Entry 2Y57 (X-ray diffraction, 3.30 A resolution); this record covers chains A and B of the 5 polymer chains in the assembly.

[Chain A (and B)]
Protein: Soluble acetylcholine receptor
From: Aplysia californica
Notes: chain B of this document is another copy of the same molecule, construct and numbering; everything in this record applies to it too
UniProtKB: Q8WSF8 (Q8WSF8_APLCA); residues 1-217 here correspond to UniProt positions 20-236 (UniProt number = residue number + 19)
Chain sequence (217 residues; row label = number of the first residue in the row):
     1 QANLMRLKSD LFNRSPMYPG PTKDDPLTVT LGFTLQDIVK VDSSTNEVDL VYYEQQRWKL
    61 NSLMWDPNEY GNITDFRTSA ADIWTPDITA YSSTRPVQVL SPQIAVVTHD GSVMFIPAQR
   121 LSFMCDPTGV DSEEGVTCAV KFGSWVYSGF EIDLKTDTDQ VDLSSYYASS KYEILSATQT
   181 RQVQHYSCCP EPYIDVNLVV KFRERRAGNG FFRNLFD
Unresolved in the structure: 206-217
Disulfide bonds: Cys-125/Cys-138, Cys-188/Cys-189
Construct notes: conflict Val-41 (Ala60 in Q8WSF8), Val-136 (Ala155 in Q8WSF8)
Residues lining bound ligands:
  - V37 ([(1R,5S)-8-phenethyl-8-azabicyclo[3.2.1]octan-3-yl] benzoate), molecule 1: Tyr-53, Gln-55, Met-114, Ile-116
  - V37, molecule 2: Thr-89, Tyr-91, Lys-141, Phe-142, Gly-143, Ser-144, Trp-145, Tyr-186, Cys-188, Cys-189, Tyr-193, Asp-195
From the paper describing this entry:
  - conformationally variable residues (side-chain flip): Tyr-91
  - mutagenesis - S165Y: decreased binding to lobeline
  - mutagenesis - S165Y: unchanged binding to acetylcholine
  - mutagenesis - S165Y: unchanged binding to nicotine

[Chain A / chain B interface]
Contacting residue pairs (51; chain A residue first):
  Pro-16(A) / Met-5(B)
  Met-17(A) / Met-5(B)
  Pro-19(A) / Gln-1(B)
  Pro-19(A) / Leu-4(B)  hydrophobic
  Pro-19(A) / Met-5(B)  hydrophobic
  Thr-22(A) / Leu-4(B)
  Asp-24(A) / Ile-73(B)
  Ser-43(A) / Lys-171(B)  hydrogen bond (backbone-side chain)
  Ser-44(A) / Lys-171(B)
  Thr-45(A) / Val-39(B)
  Asn-46(A) / Ser-169(B)  hydrogen bond (side chain-backbone)
  Asn-46(A) / Lys-171(B)
  Asn-46(A) / Arg-205(B)
  Glu-47(A) / Val-39(B)
  Glu-47(A) / Arg-120(B)  salt bridge
  Asp-87(A) / Pro-102(B)
  Asp-87(A) / Ile-104(B)
  Thr-89(A) / Leu-100(B)
  Thr-89(A) / Pro-102(B)
  Tyr-91(A) / Gln-36(B)
  Tyr-91(A) / Tyr-53(B)  hydrogen bond
  Tyr-91(A) / Ser-165(B)  hydrogen bond
  Ser-93(A) / Val-51(B)
  Ser-93(A) / Leu-100(B)
  Thr-94(A) / Val-51(B)
  Thr-94(A) / Arg-120(B)  hydrogen bond (backbone-side chain)
  Arg-95(A) / Asp-49(B)  salt bridge
  Arg-95(A) / Gln-98(B)  hydrogen bond
  Arg-95(A) / Leu-100(B)
  Arg-95(A) / Arg-120(B)
  Pro-96(A) / Gln-98(B)
  Pro-96(A) / Val-99(B)
  Pro-96(A) / Leu-100(B)
  Met-124(A) / Asp-37(B)
  Met-124(A) / Val-51(B)  hydrophobic
  Met-124(A) / Tyr-167(B)  hydrophobic
  Cys-125(A) / Tyr-167(B)  hydrogen bond (backbone-side chain)
  Asp-126(A) / Tyr-167(B)  hydrogen bond (backbone-side chain)
  Asp-126(A) / Ser-169(B)
  Asp-126(A) / Arg-205(B)  salt bridge
  Trp-145(A) / Tyr-53(B)  hydrophobic
  Trp-145(A) / Ser-101(B)  hydrogen bond
  Trp-145(A) / Pro-102(B)
  Trp-145(A) / Ile-116(B)  hydrogen bond (side chain-backbone)
  Trp-145(A) / Ala-118(B)  hydrophobic
  Val-146(A) / Arg-77(B)  hydrogen bond (backbone-side chain)
  Val-146(A) / Ile-104(B)  hydrophobic
  Tyr-147(A) / Arg-77(B)
  Glu-151(A) / Arg-77(B)  salt bridge
  Ser-187(A) / Asp-162(B)  hydrogen bond
  Ser-187(A) / Ser-164(B)  hydrogen bond
Other interface residues (no listed pair), chain A (29 interface residues in all): Tyr-18, Gly-20, Ser-148, Tyr-186
Other interface residues (no listed pair), chain B (32 interface residues in all): Lys-8, Lys-40, Gly-71, Asn-72, Ser-170

[Overview]
Chain A and chain B form an interface of 29 and 32 residues respectively; the contacts include 13 hydrogen
bonds and 4 salt bridges. Polar contacts include Glu-47(A)/Arg-120(B), Arg-95(A)/Asp-49(B) and
Asp-126(A)/Arg-205(B). Bound to chain A: compound V37. The paper reports that S165Y of chain A reduces binding
to lobeline; conformational variability at Tyr-91(A).
Both chains are Soluble acetylcholine receptor (Aplysia californica). Entry 2Y57 (Fragment growing induces
conformational changes in acetylcholine- binding protein: A structural and thermodynamic analysis - (Compound
...) was determined by X-ray diffraction together with 2Y54, 2Y56 and 2Y58 from the same study.
